Entry 6REE (electron microscopy, 3.10 A resolution); this record covers chains V and Z of the 31 polymer chains in the assembly.

[Chain V]
Protein: ATP synthase subunit alpha
Organism: Polytomella sp. Pringsheim 198.80
Reference sequence: A0ZW40 (A0ZW40_9CHLO); residues 1-562 here = UniProt positions 1-562
Chain sequence (562 residues; numbered 1 to 562; the number before each row is that of its first residue):
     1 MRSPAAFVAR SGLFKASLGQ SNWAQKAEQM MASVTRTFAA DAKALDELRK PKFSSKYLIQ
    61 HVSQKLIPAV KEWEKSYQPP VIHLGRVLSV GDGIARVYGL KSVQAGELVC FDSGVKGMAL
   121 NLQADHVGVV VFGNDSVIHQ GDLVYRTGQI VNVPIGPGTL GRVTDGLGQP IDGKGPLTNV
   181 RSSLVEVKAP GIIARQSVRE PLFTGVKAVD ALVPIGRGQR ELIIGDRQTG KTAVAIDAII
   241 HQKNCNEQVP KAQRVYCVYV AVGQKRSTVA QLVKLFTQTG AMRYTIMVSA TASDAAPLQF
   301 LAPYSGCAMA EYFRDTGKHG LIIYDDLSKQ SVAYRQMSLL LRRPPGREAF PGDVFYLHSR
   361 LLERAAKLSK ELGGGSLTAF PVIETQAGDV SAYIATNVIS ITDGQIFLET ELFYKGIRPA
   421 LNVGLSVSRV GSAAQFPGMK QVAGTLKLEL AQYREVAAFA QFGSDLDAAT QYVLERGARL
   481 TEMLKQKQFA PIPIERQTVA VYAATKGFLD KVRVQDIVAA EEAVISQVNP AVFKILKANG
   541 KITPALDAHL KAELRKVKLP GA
Unresolved in the structure: 1-42
Sequence notes: conflict Arg-266 (Lys in A0ZW40)
Ion coordination: Mg2+: Thr-232 (together with ATP)
Ligand contacts: ATP (adenosine-5'-triphosphate): Asp-226, Arg-227, Gln-228, Thr-229, Gly-230, Lys-231, Thr-232, Ala-233, Asp-326, Glu-384, Phe-413, Arg-418, Pro-419, Gln-486, Lys-487, Gln-488

[Chain Z]
Protein: ATP synthase subunit beta
Organism: Polytomella sp. Pringsheim 198.80
Notes: EC 7.1.2.2
Reference sequence: A0ZW41 (A0ZW41_9CHLO); numbering as in UniProt (aligned over 1-574)
Chain sequence (574 residues; numbered 1 to 574; the number before each row is that of its first residue):
     1 MALRYAAGLA KNVVQRQGAS LNIARAFAAE PAPAIDAGYV SQVIGPVVDV RFDGELPSIL
    61 SSLEVEGHSV RLVLEVAQHM GDNTVRCIAM DSTDGLVRGQ KVVDTGSPIK VPVGRGTLGR
   121 IMNVIGEPVD EQGPIDAADI WSIHREAPEF TEQSTEQEIL VTGIKVVDLL APYQRGGKIG
   181 LFGGAGVGKT VLIMELINNV AKAHGGFSVF AGVGERTREG NDLYREMIES GVIKLGAERG
   241 NSKCTLVYGQ MNEPPGARAR VALTGLTVAE YFRDIEGQDV LLFVDNIFRF TQANSEVSAL
   301 LGRIPSAVGY QPTLATDLGG LQERITTTTK GSITSVQAVY VPADDLTDPA PATTFAHLDA
   361 TTVLSRSIAE LGIYPAVDPL DSTSRMLNPN VIGAEHYNVA RGVQKVLQDY KNLQDIIAIL
   421 GMDELSEEDK LTVARARKIQ RFLSQPFQVA EVFTGTPGKY VDLADTISGF QGVLTGKYDD
   481 LPEMAFYMVG DIKEVKEKAD KMAKDIASRK EADNKKVSEE LKDIPSLDKL VSEIKEVVIE
   541 EDDGLEEDFK AEALSSETVV LNEEGKSVPL PKKN
Unresolved in the structure: 1-32
Sequence notes: conflict Ala-350 (Gly in A0ZW41), Leu-387 (Arg in A0ZW41)
Ion coordination: Mg2+: Thr-190, Glu-215 (together with ADP)
Ligand contacts:
  - ADP (adenosine-5'-diphosphate): Ala-185, Gly-186, Val-187, Gly-188, Lys-189, Thr-190, Val-191, Arg-216, Glu-219, Tyr-374, Pro-375, Phe-447, Ala-450, Phe-453, Thr-454
  - ATP (adenosine-5'-triphosphate): Ser-384, Arg-385, Leu-387, Asn-388, Tyr-397, Arg-401

[How chain V and chain Z interact]
Residue-residue contacts (158):
  Pro-80(V) with Glu-563(Z)
  Val-81(V) with Glu-563(Z), hydrogen bond (backbone-side chain)
  Ile-82(V) with Glu-563(Z), hydrogen bond (backbone-side chain)
  His-83(V) with Leu-561(Z); Asn-562(Z); Glu-563(Z)
  Leu-84(V) with Leu-561(Z); Asn-562(Z); Glu-563(Z)
  Gly-99(V) with Arg-98(Z), hydrogen bond (backbone-side chain)
  Leu-100(V) with Arg-98(Z), hydrogen bond (backbone-side chain)
  Lys-101(V) with Arg-98(Z)
  Ser-102(V) with Val-97(Z)
  Val-103(V) with Leu-96(Z); Val-97(Z)
  Gln-104(V) with Gly-95(Z), hydrogen bond (side chain-backbone); Leu-96(Z); Val-97(Z)
  Ala-105(V) with Val-43(Z), hydrophobic; Thr-93(Z); Asp-94(Z); Gly-95(Z), hydrogen bond (backbone-backbone); Leu-96(Z), hydrogen bond (backbone-backbone)
  Gly-106(V) with Asp-94(Z)
  Cys-110(V) with Thr-558(Z); Val-560(Z), hydrophobic; Leu-570(Z), hydrophobic
  Asp-112(V) with Lys-573(Z); Asn-574(Z), hydrogen bond (backbone-side chain)
  Ser-113(V) with Asn-574(Z), hydrogen bond (backbone-side chain)
  Leu-120(V) with Val-43(Z)
  Asn-121(V) with Val-43(Z)
  Leu-122(V) with Gln-42(Z); Val-43(Z), hydrogen bond (backbone-backbone); Leu-96(Z); Arg-98(Z)
  Gln-123(V) with Gln-42(Z), hydrogen bond; Ile-44(Z); Arg-98(Z), hydrogen bond (backbone-side chain)
  Ala-124(V) with Ser-41(Z); Gln-42(Z)
  His-126(V) with Arg-98(Z), hydrogen bond (backbone-side chain)
  Val-127(V) with Arg-98(Z)
  Tyr-145(V) with Val-560(Z), hydrophobic; Leu-570(Z), hydrophobic; Pro-571(Z)
  Arg-146(V) with Val-560(Z); Leu-561(Z), hydrogen bond (backbone-backbone)
  Thr-147(V) with Val-559(Z); Leu-561(Z)
  Gly-148(V) with Leu-561(Z)
  Ile-150(V) with Gly-95(Z)
  Pro-154(V) with Leu-554(Z), hydrophobic
  Ile-155(V) with Phe-549(Z)
  Gly-156(V) with Phe-549(Z)
  Pro-157(V) with Leu-545(Z), hydrophobic; Phe-549(Z)
  Asn-179(V) with Phe-549(Z); Ala-551(Z)
  Val-180(V) with Phe-549(Z); Ala-551(Z); Glu-552(Z)
  Arg-181(V) with Phe-549(Z); Lys-550(Z); Glu-552(Z)
  Ser-182(V) with Glu-552(Z), hydrogen bond
  Lys-188(V) with Asp-91(Z), salt bridge; Asn-252(Z); Glu-253(Z), salt bridge
  Ala-189(V) with Asn-252(Z)
  Pro-190(V) with Thr-217(Z)
  Gly-191(V) with Thr-217(Z)
  Ile-192(V) with Ile-121(Z), hydrophobic; Thr-217(Z); Asn-221(Z); Tyr-248(Z), hydrophobic
  Ile-193(V) with Val-129(Z); Asp-130(Z); Glu-131(Z); Tyr-224(Z), hydrophobic
  Arg-195(V) with Thr-217(Z); Arg-218(Z); Asn-221(Z)
  Gln-196(V) with Asn-221(Z)
  Arg-220(V) with Arg-216(Z); Arg-218(Z)
  Glu-247(V) with Ile-539(Z)
  Gln-248(V) with Val-537(Z); Ile-539(Z)
  Val-249(V) with Ile-539(Z)
  Lys-251(V) with Asp-543(Z)
  Arg-254(V) with Glu-540(Z), hydrogen bond (side chain-backbone); Asp-543(Z), salt bridge
  Tyr-256(V) with Asp-543(Z), hydrogen bond; Leu-545(Z)
  Tyr-284(V) with Asp-543(Z)
  Tyr-312(V) with Leu-545(Z), hydrogen bond (side chain-backbone); Phe-549(Z), hydrophobic
  Phe-313(V) with Leu-545(Z), hydrophobic
  Lys-318(V) with Leu-545(Z)
  Arg-343(V) with Leu-300(Z)
  Pro-344(V) with Ala-299(Z); Pro-305(Z), hydrophobic
  Pro-345(V) with Gly-309(Z)
  Gly-346(V) with Val-308(Z); Gly-309(Z)
  Arg-347(V) with Val-308(Z); Ala-343(Z); Asp-345(Z), salt bridge; Asp-348(Z), salt bridge
  Gly-352(V) with Glu-296(Z)
  Asp-353(V) with Glu-296(Z)
  Phe-355(V) with Met-251(Z), hydrophobic; Arg-289(Z); Gln-292(Z)
  Tyr-356(V) with Glu-253(Z); Pro-254(Z); Pro-255(Z); Arg-258(Z); Glu-296(Z)
  Ser-359(V) with Met-251(Z), hydrogen bond (side chain-backbone)
  Glu-363(V) with Arg-216(Z); Thr-217(Z), hydrogen bond; Met-251(Z); Asn-252(Z)
  Ser-391(V) with Ala-343(Z); Asp-344(Z)
  Thr-396(V) with Ala-185(Z); Tyr-340(Z), hydrogen bond (backbone-side chain); Pro-342(Z), hydrogen bond (side chain-backbone)
  Asn-397(V) with Tyr-340(Z)
  Ile-399(V) with Ala-185(Z); Arg-216(Z), hydrogen bond (backbone-side chain)
  Ser-400(V) with Ala-185(Z); Arg-216(Z); Met-251(Z); Arg-289(Z)
  Ile-401(V) with Arg-216(Z), hydrogen bond (backbone-side chain); Met-251(Z), hydrophobic
  Thr-402(V) with Arg-216(Z), hydrogen bond (backbone-side chain)
  Asp-403(V) with Arg-218(Z), salt bridge
  Leu-425(V) with Glu-370(Z)
  Arg-429(V) with Phe-453(Z)
  Val-430(V) with Arg-218(Z)
  Ser-432(V) with Phe-453(Z)
  Tyr-472(V) with Arg-509(Z)
  Asn-529(V) with Leu-527(Z)
  Ala-531(V) with Val-531(Z), hydrophobic
  Ile-535(V) with Leu-530(Z); Val-531(Z); Ile-534(Z), hydrophobic
  Ala-538(V) with Ile-534(Z), hydrophobic
  Ala-545(V) with Ile-524(Z), hydrophobic
  Ala-548(V) with Ile-524(Z), hydrophobic
  His-549(V) with Glu-520(Z), salt bridge; Ile-524(Z); Ser-526(Z); Leu-527(Z)
Also at the interface, not in a pair above, chain V (100 interface residues in all): Phe-111, Gly-114, Asp-142, Leu-160, Glu-186, Ser-197, Pro-250, Arg-283, Arg-360, Val-390, Ala-392, Tyr-393, Ser-464, Pro-544
Also at the interface, not in a pair above, chain Z (84 interface residues in all): Gly-214, Gly-220, Arg-225, Arg-366, Asp-423, Val-452, Lys-516, Pro-525, Val-538, Asp-542, Glu-546, Gly-565

[Overview]
100 residues of chain V and 84 residues of chain Z are in contact; the contacts include 25 hydrogen bonds and
7 salt bridges. Polar contacts include Lys-188(V)/Asp-91(Z), Lys-188(V)/Glu-253(Z) and Arg-254(V)/Asp-543(Z).
Chain V binds ATP. Chain Z binds ATP and ADP.
Here chain V is ATP synthase subunit alpha and chain Z is ATP synthase subunit beta, both from Polytomella sp.
Pringsheim 198.80. Entry 6REE (Cryo-EM structure of Polytomella F-ATP synthase, Rotary substate 3B, composite
map) was determined by electron microscopy together with 6RD4, 6RD5, 6RD6, 6RD7, 6RD8, 6RD9 and 46 further
entries from the same study.
